PDB entry 1JWM | X-ray diffraction, 2.70 A resolution | chains A and D of the 4 polymer chains in the assembly

# Chain A
Protein: HLA class II histocompatibility antigen, DR alpha chain
Organism: Homo sapiens
UniProtKB: P01903 (2DRA_HUMAN); residues 1-182 here correspond to UniProt positions 26-207 (UniProt number = residue number + 25)
Sequence (182 residues; numbered 1 to 182; the number before each row is that of its first residue):
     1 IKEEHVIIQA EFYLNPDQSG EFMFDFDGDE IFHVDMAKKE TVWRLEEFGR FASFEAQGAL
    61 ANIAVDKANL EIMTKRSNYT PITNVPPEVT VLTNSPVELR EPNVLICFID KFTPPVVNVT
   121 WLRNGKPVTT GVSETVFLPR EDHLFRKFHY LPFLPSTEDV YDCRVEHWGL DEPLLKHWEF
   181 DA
Not modelled in the structure: 1-2
Disulfides: C107-C163
Curated features (UniProtKB/Swiss-Prot):
  - region: E179 to A182 (Connecting peptide)
  - site: Q9 (Self- and pathogen-derived peptide antigen), G49 (Self-peptide antigen), F51 (Self- and pathogen-derived peptide antigen), A52 (Self-peptide antigen), S53 (Self- and pathogen-derived peptide antigen), E55 (Pathogen-derived peptide antigen), N62 (Self- and pathogen-derived peptide antigen), N69 (Pathogen-derived peptide antigen), R76 (Self- and pathogen-derived peptide antigen)
  - glycosylation (N-linked (GlcNAc...) asparagine): N78, N118

# Chain D
Protein: Enterotoxin type C-3
Organism: Staphylococcus aureus
UniProtKB: P0A0L5 (ENTC3_STAAU); residues 1-239 here correspond to UniProt positions 28-266 (UniProt number = residue number + 27)
Sequence (239 residues; row label = number of the first residue in the row):
     1 ESQPDPMPDD LHKSSEFTGT MGNMKYLYDD HYVSATKVKS VDKFLAHDLI YNISDKKLKN
    61 YDKVKTELLN EDLAKKYKDE VVDVYGSNYY VNCYFSSKDN VGKVTGGKTC MYGGITKHEG
   121 NHFDNGNLQN VLVRVYENKR NTISFEVQTD KKSVTAQELD IKARNFLINK KNLYEFNSSP
   181 YETGYIKFIE NNGNTFWYDM MPAPGDKFDQ SKYLMMYNDN KTVDSKSVKI EVHLTTKNG
Not modelled in the structure: 99-105
Disulfides: C93-C110
Curated features (UniProtKB/Swiss-Prot):
  - binding site (Zn(2+)): D9, D83, H118, H122

# Chain A / chain D interface
Residue-residue contacts - 32 pairs, chain A then chain D:
  Y13(A) - F44(D)  hydrogen bond (side chain-backbone)
  Q18(A) - K43(D)
  Q18(A) - F44(D)
  Q18(A) - L45(D)
  Q18(A) - A46(D)  hydrogen bond (backbone-backbone)
  G20(A) - L45(D)
  M36(A) - L45(D)
  M36(A) - H47(D)
  A37(A) - H47(D)
  A37(A) - M215(D)
  K38(A) - M215(D)
  K39(A) - E67(D)  salt bridge
  K39(A) - Y89(D)  hydrogen bond
  K39(A) - Y112(D)  hydrogen bond
  K39(A) - S211(D)  hydrogen bond
  K39(A) - M215(D)
  Q57(A) - N92(D)
  Q57(A) - Y94(D)
  Q57(A) - S211(D)
  L60(A) - L45(D)  hydrophobic
  L60(A) - Y94(D)
  A61(A) - Y94(D)
  I63(A) - F44(D)  hydrophobic
  A64(A) - F44(D)  hydrophobic
  A64(A) - F95(D)
  A64(A) - S96(D)
  K67(A) - D42(D)  salt bridge
  K67(A) - K43(D)  hydrogen bond (side chain-backbone)
  K67(A) - F44(D)
  K67(A) - S96(D)
  A68(A) - S96(D)
  E71(A) - K98(D)
Interface residues without a listed pair, chain A (18 interface residues in all): D17, S19, E55
Interface residues without a listed pair, chain D (17 interface residues in all): D209
The authors on this interface:
  - interface residues, chain D: K43(D), L45(D), H47(D)

# Summary
18 residues of chain A and 17 residues of chain D are in contact, with 6 hydrogen bonds and 2 salt bridges.
Polar contacts include K39(A)-E67(D), K67(A)-D42(D) and Y13(A)-F44(D). Curated annotation (UniProt) lists 4
Zn2+-binding residues on chain D. From the paper: interface residues K43(D), L45(D) and H47(D).
Chain A is HLA class II histocompatibility antigen, DR alpha chain (Homo sapiens) and chain D is Enterotoxin
type C-3 (Staphylococcus aureus); the structure, Crystal Structure of the Complex of the MHC Class II Molecule
HLA-DR1(HA peptide 306-318) with the ..., was determined by X-ray diffraction (same publication as 1JWS and
1JWU).
